PDB entry 1CFW | X-ray diffraction, 1.90 A resolution | chains A and B

== Chain A (and B) ==
Name: Protein (desulforedoxin)
From: Desulfovibrio gigas
Notes: chain B of this document is another copy of the same molecule, construct and numbering; everything in this record applies to it too
UniProtKB: P00273 (DESR_DESGI); residues 1-36 here correspond to UniProt positions 2-37 (UniProt number = residue number + 1)
Chain sequence (36 residues; row label = number of the first residue in the row):
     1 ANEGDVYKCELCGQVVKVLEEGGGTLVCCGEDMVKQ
Bound ions: gallium (III) ion: Cys9, Cys12, Cys28, Cys29
Curated features (UniProtKB/Swiss-Prot):
  - binding site (Fe cation): Cys9, Cys12, Cys28, Cys29

== How chain A and chain B interact ==
Contacting residue pairs (44):
  Ala1(A) - Gln14(B)  hydrogen bond (backbone-side chain)
  Cys12(A) - Gly22(B)
  Cys12(A) - Gly23(B)
  Cys12(A) - Gly24(B)
  Gln14(A) - Ala1(B)  hydrogen bond (side chain-backbone)
  Gln14(A) - Glu20(B)
  Gln14(A) - Glu21(B)
  Gln14(A) - Gly22(B)
  Gln14(A) - Gly24(B)  hydrogen bond (side chain-backbone)
  Gln14(A) - Leu26(B)
  Val15(A) - Val18(B)
  Val15(A) - Leu19(B)  hydrogen bond (backbone-backbone)
  Val15(A) - Glu20(B)  hydrogen bond (backbone-backbone)
  Val16(A) - Val16(B)  hydrophobic
  Val16(A) - Lys17(B)
  Val16(A) - Leu26(B)  hydrophobic
  Lys17(A) - Val16(B)
  Lys17(A) - Lys17(B)  hydrogen bond (backbone-backbone)
  Lys17(A) - Leu19(B)
  Val18(A) - Gln14(B)
  Val18(A) - Val15(B)
  Leu19(A) - Val15(B)  hydrogen bond (backbone-backbone)
  Leu19(A) - Lys17(B)
  Glu20(A) - Gly13(B)
  Glu20(A) - Gln14(B)
  Glu20(A) - Val15(B)  hydrogen bond (backbone-backbone)
  Gly22(A) - Cys12(B)
  Gly22(A) - Gln14(B)
  Gly24(A) - Cys12(B)
  Gly24(A) - Gln14(B)  hydrogen bond (backbone-side chain)
  Gly24(A) - Cys28(B)
  Gly24(A) - Cys29(B)
  Thr25(A) - Val27(B)
  Thr25(A) - Cys28(B)
  Leu26(A) - Gln14(B)
  Leu26(A) - Val27(B)
  Leu26(A) - Met33(B)  hydrophobic
  Val27(A) - Thr25(B)
  Val27(A) - Leu26(B)
  Val27(A) - Val27(B)  hydrogen bond (backbone-backbone)
  Cys28(A) - Gly24(B)
  Cys28(A) - Thr25(B)
  Cys29(A) - Gly24(B)
  Met33(A) - Leu26(B)  hydrophobic
Other interface residues (no listed pair), chain A (21 interface residues in all): Val6, Gly13, Glu21, Gly23

== In short ==
21 residues of chain A and 20 residues of chain B are in contact, with 10 hydrogen bonds. Polar contacts
include Ala1(A)-Gln14(B), Gln14(A)-Gly24(B) and Val15(A)-Leu19(B). Cys9(A), Cys12(A), Cys28(A) and Cys29(A)
coordinate a gallium (III) ion ion. UniProt lists 4 Fe cation-binding residues on chain A.
Chain A and chain B are both Protein (desulforedoxin) (Desulfovibrio gigas); the structure, Ga-substituted
desulforedoxin, was determined by X-ray diffraction together with 1DCD and 1DHG from the same study.
